9C1O - chains B and C of the 6 polymer chains in the assembly; structure by electron microscopy, 3.26 A resolution.

[Chain B (and C)]
Protein: ATP-binding protein
Source organism: Bacillus sp. HMF5848
Notes: chain C of this document is another copy of the same molecule, construct and numbering; everything in this record applies to it too
Reference sequence: A0A3R9P6E2 (A0A3R9P6E2_9BACI); residues 1-585 here = UniProt positions 1-585
Sequence (585 residues; numbered 1 to 585; the number before each row is that of its first residue):
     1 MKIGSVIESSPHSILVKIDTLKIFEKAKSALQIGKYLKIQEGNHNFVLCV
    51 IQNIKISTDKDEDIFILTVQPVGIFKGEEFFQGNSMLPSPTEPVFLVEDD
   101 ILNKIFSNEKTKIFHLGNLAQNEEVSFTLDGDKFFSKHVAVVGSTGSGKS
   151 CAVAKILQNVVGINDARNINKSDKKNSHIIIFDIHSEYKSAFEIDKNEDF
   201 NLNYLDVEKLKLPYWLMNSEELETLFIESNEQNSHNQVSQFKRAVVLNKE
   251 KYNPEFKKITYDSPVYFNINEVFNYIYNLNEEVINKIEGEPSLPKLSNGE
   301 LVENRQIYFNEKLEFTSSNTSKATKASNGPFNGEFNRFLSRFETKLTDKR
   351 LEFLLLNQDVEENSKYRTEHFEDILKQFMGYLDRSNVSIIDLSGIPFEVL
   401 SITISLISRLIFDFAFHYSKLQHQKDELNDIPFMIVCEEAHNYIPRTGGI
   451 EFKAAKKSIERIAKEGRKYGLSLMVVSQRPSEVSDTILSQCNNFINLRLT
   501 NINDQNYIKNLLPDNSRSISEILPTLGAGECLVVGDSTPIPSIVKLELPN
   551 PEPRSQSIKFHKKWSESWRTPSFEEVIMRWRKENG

[How chain B and chain C interact]
Pairs across the interface (75):
  F24(B) with T91(C)
  K28(B) with P90(C); T91(C), hydrogen bond (side chain-backbone); E92(C), salt bridge
  L31(B) with S89(C), hydrogen bond (backbone-side chain)
  Q32(B) with E41(C); M86(C); L87(C); S89(C)
  Q52(B) with P11(C)
  N53(B) with S9(C); S10(C)
  I54(B) with E8(C); S9(C)
  I56(B) with I7(C)
  E208(B) with Q424(C)
  R337(B) with K242(C); V246(C); T260(C), hydrogen bond
  S340(B) with K258(C)
  R341(B) with T260(C), hydrogen bond
  E343(B) with K258(C)
  T344(B) with K258(C)
  R350(B) with F416(C)
  F397(B) with E465(C)
  R479(B) with S489(C); Q490(C)
  L499(B) with D514(C)
  T500(B) with L512(C); P513(C); D514(C), hydrogen bond (backbone-backbone)
  I502(B) with N510(C); R517(C)
  N503(B) with L511(C)
  Q505(B) with D514(C), hydrogen bond
  P524(B) with D514(C)
  T525(B) with N84(C)
  G527(B) with Q82(C)
  Q556(B) with L428(C)
  I558(B) with N429(C); G470(C)
  K559(B) with D132(C)
  F560(B) with F135(C); S136(C); P432(C), hydrophobic; G470(C); L471(C)
  H561(B) with G131(C); D132(C)
  K562(B) with K112(C)
  K563(B) with N176(C), hydrogen bond (backbone-side chain); D430(C)
  W564(B) with F135(C), hydrophobic; N176(C); P432(C)
  E566(B) with K174(C); K175(C); N176(C)
  S567(B) with D173(C), hydrogen bond; K174(C)
  W568(B) with R384(C)
  R569(B) with N176(C); D430(C), salt bridge; I431(C)
  P571(B) with Y418(C); D430(C)
  F573(B) with K376(C)
  V576(B) with Y418(C), hydrophobic; L421(C)
  M578(B) with L421(C)
  R579(B) with L421(C); Q424(C), hydrogen bond
  W580(B) with H417(C); Y418(C); L421(C)
Interface residues without a listed pair, chain B (51 interface residues in all): T145, G394, R498, N501, E530, S557, T570, E575
Interface residues without a listed pair, chain C (63 interface residues in all): G83, S85, I113, V160, S177, H178, K257, I259, K420, Q422, M434, Y469, D536

[In short]
51 residues of chain B face 63 of chain C across their interface, with 9 hydrogen bonds and 2 salt bridges.
Polar pairs include K28(B)-E92(C), R569(B)-D430(C) and K28(B)-T91(C).
Chain B and chain C are both ATP-binding protein (Bacillus sp. HMF5848); the structure, Apo HerA of
HerA-Duf4297 supramolecular complex in anti-phage defense, was determined by electron microscopy together with
9C1M, 9C1N, 9C1X and 9C5X from the same study.
